5B2J - chains D and I of the 10 polymer chains in the assembly; structure by X-ray diffraction, 2.60 A resolution.

# Chain D
Molecule: Histone H2B type 1-J
Source organism: Homo sapiens
UniProt: P06899 (H2B1J_HUMAN); residues -3 to 122 here correspond to UniProt positions 1-126 (UniProt number = residue number + 4)
Sequence (129 residues; numbered -6 to 122; the number before each row is that of its first residue; numbers below 1 keep their minus sign (Gly-6 is residue -6)):
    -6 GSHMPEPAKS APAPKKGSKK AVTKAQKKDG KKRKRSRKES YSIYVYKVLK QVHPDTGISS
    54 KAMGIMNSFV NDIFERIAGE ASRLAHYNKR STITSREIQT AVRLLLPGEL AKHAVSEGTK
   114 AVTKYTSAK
Not modelled in the structure: -6 to 25
Differences from the reference sequence: expression tag (-6 to -4)
Curated features (UniProtKB/Swiss-Prot):
  - modified residue: Pro-2 (N-acetylproline), Glu-1 (ADP-ribosyl glutamic acid), Lys2 (N6-(2-hydroxyisobutyryl)lysine), Ser3 (ADP-ribosylserine), Lys8 (N6-(beta-hydroxybutyryl)lysine), Lys9 (N6-(2-hydroxyisobutyryl)lysine), Ser11 (Phosphoserine), Lys12 (N6-acetyllysine), Lys13 (N6-(beta-hydroxybutyryl)lysine), Lys17 (N6-(2-hydroxyisobutyryl)lysine), Lys20 (N6-(2-hydroxyisobutyryl)lysine), Lys21 (N6-(2-hydroxyisobutyryl)lysine), Lys31 (N6-(2-hydroxyisobutyryl)lysine), Glu32 (PolyADP-ribosyl glutamic acid), Ser33 (Phosphoserine), Lys40 (N6-(2-hydroxyisobutyryl)lysine), Lys43 (N6-(2-hydroxyisobutyryl)lysine), Lys54 (N6,N6-dimethyllysine), Arg76 (Dimethylated arginine), Lys82 (N6,N6,N6-trimethyllysine) and 6 more in UniProt
  - glycosylation: Ser109 (O-linked (GlcNAc) serine)
  - cross-link (Glycyl lysine isopeptide (Lys-Gly)): Lys2 (interchain with G-Cter in SUMO2), Lys17 (interchain with G-Cter in SUMO2), Lys31 (interchain with G-Cter in ubiquitin), Lys117 (interchain with G-Cter in ubiquitin)
Bound ions: Mn2+: Val45 (shared with 1 residue of chain E)

# Chain I
Molecule: 146-nt DNA strand
Source organism: Homo sapiens
Sequence (146 nucleotides; numbered -72 to 73; the number before each row is that of its first residue; numbers below 1 keep their minus sign (DA-72 is residue -72)):
   -72 ATCAATATCC ACGTGCCAGT TATACCAAAA GTGTATTTGG AAACTCCTAA CTGAAAAGGC
   -12 ATGTTCACGT GAATTCACGT GAACATGCCT TTTCAGTTAG GAGTTTCCAA ATACACTTTT
    48 GGTATAACTG GCACGTGGAT ATTGAT
Modified positions: 5CM (5-methyl-2'-deoxy-cytidine-5'-monophosphate) at position -61, 5CM (5-methyl-2'-deoxy-cytidine-5'-monophosphate) at position -5, 5CM (5-methyl-2'-deoxy-cytidine-5'-monophosphate) at position 5, 5CM (5-methyl-2'-deoxy-cytidine-5'-monophosphate) at position 61
Bound ions: Mn2+ site 1 near DG27 (its only coordinating residue here); Mn2+ site 2 near DG48 (its only coordinating residue here)

# Chain D / chain I interface
Residue-residue contacts - 22 pairs, chain D then chain I:
  Arg26(D) with DA29(I), base contact; DG30(I), base contact; DT31(I), sugar contact
  Lys27(D) with DC-47(I), sugar contact; DA-46(I), salt bridge to the phosphate; DG30(I), sugar contact
  Arg28(D) with DA29(I), sugar contact; DG30(I), salt bridge to the phosphate
  Ser29(D) with DG30(I), hydrogen bond to the phosphate
  Arg30(D) with DC-47(I), hydrogen bond to the base; DA-46(I), base contact
  Lys31(D) with DG30(I), salt bridge to the phosphate
  Gly50(D) with DT-53(I), phosphate contact
  Ile51(D) with DT-53(I), hydrogen bond to the phosphate
  Ser52(D) with DG-54(I), phosphate contact
  Ser53(D) with DG-54(I), hydrogen bond to the phosphate
  Arg83(D) with DG-33(I), phosphate contact; DA-32(I), salt bridge to the phosphate
  Ser84(D) with DG-34(I), hydrogen bond to the phosphate; DG-33(I), hydrogen bond to the phosphate
  Thr85(D) with DG-34(I), phosphate contact; DG-33(I), hydrogen bond to the phosphate
Interface residues without a listed pair, chain D (15 interface residues in all): Tyr39, Lys82
Interface residues without a listed pair, chain I (11 interface residues in all): DT-52

# Summary
Chain D and chain I form an interface of 15 and 11 residues respectively; the contacts include 7 hydrogen
bonds and 4 salt bridges. Among the polar pairs are Arg30(D)-DC-47(I), Ser29(D)-DG30(I) and Ile51(D)-DT-53(I).
Here chain D is Histone H2B type 1-J and chain I is a 146-nt DNA strand, both from Homo sapiens. Entry 5B2J
(Human nucleosome containing CpG methylated DNA) was determined by X-ray diffraction together with 5B2I from
the same study.
